3MV2 - chains A and B; structure by X-ray diffraction, 2.90 A resolution.

Chain A:
Name: Coatomer subunit alpha
Organism: Saccharomyces cerevisiae
Reference sequence: P53622 (COPA_YEAST); numbering as in UniProt (aligned over 900-1201)
Sequence (325 residues; row label = number of the first residue in the row; note: 899 numbers in that range are skipped by the numbering (no residue carries them; nothing is unmodelled there); numbers below 1 keep their minus sign (Met-22 is residue -22)):
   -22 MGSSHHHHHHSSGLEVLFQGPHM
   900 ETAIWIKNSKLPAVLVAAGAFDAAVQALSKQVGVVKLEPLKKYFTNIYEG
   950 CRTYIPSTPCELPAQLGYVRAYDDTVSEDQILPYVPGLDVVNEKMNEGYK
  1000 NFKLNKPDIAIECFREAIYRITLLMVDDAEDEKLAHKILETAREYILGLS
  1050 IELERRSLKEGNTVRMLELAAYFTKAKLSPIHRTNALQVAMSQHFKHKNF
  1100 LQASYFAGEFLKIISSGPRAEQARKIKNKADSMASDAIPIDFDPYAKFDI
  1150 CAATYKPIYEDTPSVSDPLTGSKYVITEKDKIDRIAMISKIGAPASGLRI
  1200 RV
Disordered / not traced: -22 to -3
Construct notes: expression tag (-22 to 0)

Chain B:
Name: Coatomer subunit epsilon
Organism: Saccharomyces cerevisiae
Reference sequence: P40509 (COPE_YEAST); residue numbers follow UniProt; this construct covers 1-296
Sequence (310 residues; row label = number of the first residue in the row; numbers below 1 keep their minus sign (Met-13 is residue -13)):
   -13 MGSSHHHHHHSQDPMDYFNIKQNYYTGNFVQCLQEIEKFSKVTDNTLLFY
    37 KAKTLLALGQYQSQDPTSKLGKVLDLYVQFLDTKNIEELENLLKDKQNSP
    87 YELYLLATAQAILGDLDKSLETCVEGIDNDEAEGTTELLLLAIEVALLNN
   137 NVSTASTIFDNYTNAIEDTVSGDNEMILNLAESYIKFATNKETATSNFYY
   187 YEELSQTFPTWKTQLGLLNLHLQQRNIAEAQGIVELLLSDYYSVEQKENA
   237 VLYKPTFLANQITLALMQGLDTEDLTNQLVKLDHEHAFIKHHQEIDAKFD
   287 ELVRKYDTSN
Disordered / not traced: -13 to 0, 294-296
Construct notes: expression tag (-13 to 0)

How chain A and chain B interact:
Contacting residue pairs - 88 pairs, chain A then chain B:
  His-1(A) with Asn136(B)
  Met0(A) with Val138(B), hydrophobic
  Gly918(A) with Lys284(B), hydrogen bond (backbone-side chain)
  Phe920(A) with Ile281(B), hydrophobic; Leu288(B), hydrophobic
  Asp921(A) with Leu288(B); Lys291(B), salt bridge; Tyr292(B), hydrogen bond
  Val924(A) with Leu288(B), hydrophobic
  Leu936(A) with Phe285(B)
  Leu939(A) with Phe285(B)
  Lys940(A) with Asp282(B), salt bridge; Phe285(B); Asp286(B), salt bridge
  Phe943(A) with Phe285(B), hydrophobic
  Thr944(A) with Glu259(B); Ile281(B)
  Asn945(A) with Leu252(B); Glu259(B)
  Tyr947(A) with Ile281(B), hydrophobic
  Glu948(A) with Leu252(B); Glu259(B); Phe274(B); His278(B), salt bridge
  Gly949(A) with Leu252(B)
  Arg951(A) with Thr249(B)
  Thr952(A) with Phe173(B); Asn205(B), hydrogen bond; Leu208(B); Asn246(B), hydrogen bond
  Tyr953(A) with Asn205(B), hydrogen bond (backbone-side chain); Thr242(B); Asn246(B); Ala273(B), hydrophobic; Phe274(B), hydrophobic; His277(B), hydrogen bond
  Ile954(A) with Tyr170(B), hydrophobic; Phe173(B), hydrophobic; Asn205(B)
  Pro955(A) with Tyr170(B), hydrogen bond (backbone-side chain); Thr242(B)
  Ser956(A) with Glu130(B); Tyr170(B); Lys198(B)
  Thr957(A) with Tyr90(B); Leu126(B); Glu130(B), hydrogen bond (backbone-side chain); Leu166(B); Tyr170(B), hydrogen bond (backbone-side chain); Lys198(B), hydrogen bond (backbone-side chain)
  Pro958(A) with Lys39(B); Tyr90(B); Glu130(B)
  Cys959(A) with Leu238(B), hydrophobic; Tyr239(B), hydrogen bond
  Glu960(A) with Tyr63(B), hydrogen bond; Leu67(B); Ile98(B)
  Leu961(A) with Thr94(B); Leu127(B), hydrophobic; Glu130(B)
  Pro962(A) with Leu134(B)
  Ala963(A) with Leu134(B)
  Gln964(A) with Glu130(B), hydrogen bond; Leu133(B); Tyr170(B); Phe173(B)
  Leu965(A) with Phe173(B); His277(B)
  Gly966(A) with Phe173(B)
  Tyr967(A) with Asn176(B); Gln209(B)
  Val968(A) with Leu208(B); Gln209(B)
  Arg969(A) with Thr175(B); Asn176(B); Arg211(B), hydrogen bond (backbone-side chain)
  Ala970(A) with Arg211(B), hydrogen bond (backbone-side chain)
  Tyr971(A) with Arg211(B), hydrogen bond (backbone-side chain)
  Asp972(A) with Arg211(B), salt bridge
  Asp973(A) with Glu178(B); Thr179(B); Ala180(B)
  Tyr983(A) with Arg211(B); Met253(B), hydrophobic
  Glu992(A) with Gln254(B)
  Lys993(A) with Gly255(B)
  Arg1019(A) with Gly255(B)
Also at the interface, not in a pair above, chain A (46 interface residues in all): Glu900, Glu937, Pro985, Val989
Also at the interface, not in a pair above, chain B (57 interface residues in all): Tyr11, Ala97, Ala174, Leu201, Gly202, Ala245, Asp257, His272, Val289

Overview:
Chain A and chain B form an interface of 46 and 57 residues respectively, with 16 hydrogen bonds and 5 salt
bridges. Polar pairs include Asp921(A)-Lys291(B), Lys940(A)-Asp282(B) and Lys940(A)-Asp286(B).
Chain A is Coatomer subunit alpha and chain B is Coatomer subunit epsilon, both from Saccharomyces cerevisiae;
the structure, Crystal Structure of a-COP in Complex with e-COP, was determined by X-ray diffraction (same
publication as 3MV3).
